Entry 3J7V (electron microscopy, 4.60 A resolution (low resolution: residue-level contacts below are approximate; hydrogen-bond / salt-bridge calls are withheld)); this record covers chains D and E of the 7 polymer chains in the assembly.

[Chain D (and E)]
Protein: Major capsid protein 10A
Source organism: Enterobacteria phage T7
Notes: chain E of this document is another copy of the same molecule, construct and numbering; everything in this record applies to it too
Reference sequence: P19726 (VC10A_BPT7); residues 1-345 here = UniProt positions 1-345
Sequence (345 residues; numbered 1 to 345; the number before each row is that of its first residue):
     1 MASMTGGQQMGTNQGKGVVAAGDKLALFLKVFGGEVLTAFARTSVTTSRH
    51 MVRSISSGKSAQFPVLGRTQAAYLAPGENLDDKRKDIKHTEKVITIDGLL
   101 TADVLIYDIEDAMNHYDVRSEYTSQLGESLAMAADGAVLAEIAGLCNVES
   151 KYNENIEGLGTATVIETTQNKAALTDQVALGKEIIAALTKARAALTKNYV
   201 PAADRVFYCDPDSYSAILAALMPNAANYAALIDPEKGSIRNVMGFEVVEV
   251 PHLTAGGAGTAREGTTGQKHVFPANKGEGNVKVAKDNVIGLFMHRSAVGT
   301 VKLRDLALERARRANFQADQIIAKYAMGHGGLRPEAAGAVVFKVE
Not modelled in the structure: 1-22, 150-159, 257-269, 344-345 (chain E: 1-22, 150-159, 254-271, 344-345)
Swiss-Prot annotation at these positions:
  - region (Intercapsomeric interactions): G11 to L25, Y152 to I156

[Chain D / chain E interface]
Residue-residue contacts (24; chain D residue first):
  G98(D) - L74(E)
  L99(D) - A72(E)
  L99(D) - Y73(E)
  L99(D) - L74(E)
  L100(D) - A71(E)
  L100(D) - A72(E)
  T101(D) - A71(E)
  A102(D) - T69(E)
  A102(D) - Q70(E)
  A102(D) - A71(E)
  D103(D) - T69(E)
  L105(D) - R84(E)
  Y107(D) - E91(E)
  I109(D) - Q62(E)
  N114(D) - R53(E)
  N114(D) - S54(E)
  E121(D) - M51(E)
  Y122(D) - P64(E)
  Q125(D) - L66(E)
  D176(D) - L221(E)
  A219(D) - A230(E)
  A225(D) - A229(E)
  Y228(D) - A230(E)
  H252(D) - R192(E)
Interface residues without a listed pair, chain D (27 interface residues in all): D97, D117, V118, Q177, P211, S215, L218, A226, H270
Interface residues without a listed pair, chain E (23 interface residues in all): R205, M222, L231, N241, R295

[Overview]
27 residues of chain D and 23 residues of chain E are in contact.
Both chains are Major capsid protein 10A (Enterobacteria phage T7). Entry 3J7V (Capsid Expansion Mechanism Of
Bacteriophage T7 Revealed By Multi-State Atomic Models Derived From Cryo-EM Reconstructions) was determined by
electron microscopy together with 3J7W and 3J7X from the same study.
